1I9O - chain A; structure by X-ray diffraction, 1.86 A resolution.

# Chain A
Name: Carbonic anhydrase II
Organism: Homo sapiens
Notes: EC 4.2.1.1
Reference sequence: P00918 (CAH2_HUMAN); the author numbering skips numbers that UniProt does not, so the offset changes along the chain: 2-125 = UniProt 1-124; 127-261 = UniProt 125-259
Sequence (259 residues; each row starts with the number of its first residue; note: 1 number in that range is skipped by the numbering (no residue carries it; nothing is unmodelled there)):
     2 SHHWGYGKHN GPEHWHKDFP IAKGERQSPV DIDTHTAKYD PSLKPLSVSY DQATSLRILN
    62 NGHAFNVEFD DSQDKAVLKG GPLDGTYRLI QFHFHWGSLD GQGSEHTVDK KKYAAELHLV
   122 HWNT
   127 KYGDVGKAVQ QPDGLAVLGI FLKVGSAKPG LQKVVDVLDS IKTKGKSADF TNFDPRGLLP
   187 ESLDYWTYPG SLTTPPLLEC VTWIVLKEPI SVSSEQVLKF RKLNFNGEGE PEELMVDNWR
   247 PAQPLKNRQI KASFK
Unresolved in the structure: 2
Construct notes: engineered mutation Val131 (Phe129 in P00918)
Ion coordination: Zn2+: His94, His96, His119 (together with IOC); Hg2+: Val135, Gln136, Gln137, Cys206
Small-molecule neighbours:
  - IOC (4-(aminosulfonyl)-N-[(2,3,4-trifluorophenyl)methyl]-benzamide): Leu57, Glu69, Phe70, Asp71, Asp72, Ile91, Gln92, Val121, Val131, Val135, Leu141
  - IOC: Gln92, His94, His96, Glu106, His119, Val121, Val135, Val143, Ser197, Leu198, Thr199, Thr200, Pro202, Leu204, Trp209

# Overview
Ligands of chain A: IOC and compound IOC. His94, His96 and His119 form the Zn2+ site. The Hg2+ site is built
by Val135, Gln136, Gln137 and Cys206.
Chain A is Carbonic anhydrase II (Homo sapiens); the structure, Carbonic anhydrase II (F131V) complexed with
4-(aminosulfonyl)-N-[(2,3,4-trifluorophenyl)methyl]-benzamide, was determined by X-ray diffraction, deposited
together with 1I9L, 1I9M, 1I9N, 1I9P and 1I9Q.
